Entry 6NSB (X-ray diffraction, 1.75 A resolution); this record covers chains A and B.

Chain A:
Molecule: Hemagglutinin HA1 chain
Organism: Influenza A virus
UniProtKB: L0HR89 (L0HR89_9INFA); residues 11-329 here correspond to UniProt positions 27-345 (UniProt number = residue number + 16)
Chain sequence (321 residues; each row starts with the number of its first residue):
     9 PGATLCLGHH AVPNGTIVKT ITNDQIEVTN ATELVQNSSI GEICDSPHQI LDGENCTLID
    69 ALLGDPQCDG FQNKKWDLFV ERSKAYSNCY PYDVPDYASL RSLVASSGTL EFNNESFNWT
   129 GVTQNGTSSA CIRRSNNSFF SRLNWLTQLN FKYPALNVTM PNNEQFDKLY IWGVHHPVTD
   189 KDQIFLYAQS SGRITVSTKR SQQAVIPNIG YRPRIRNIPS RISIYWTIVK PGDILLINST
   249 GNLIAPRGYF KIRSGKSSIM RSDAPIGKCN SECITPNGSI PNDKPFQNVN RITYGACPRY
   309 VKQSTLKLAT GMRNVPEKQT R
Unresolved in the structure: 326-329
Differences from the reference sequence: expression tag (9-10)
Cystine bridges: Cys52-Cys277, Cys64-Cys76, Cys97-Cys139, Cys281-Cys305
Covalently attached groups: N-acetylglucosamine (NAG) linked to Asn22, Asn38, Asn63, Asn133, Asn246, Asn285; glycan linked to Asn165

Chain B:
Molecule: Hemagglutinin HA2 chain
Organism: Influenza A virus
UniProtKB: L0HR89 (L0HR89_9INFA); residues 1-176 here correspond to UniProt positions 346-521 (UniProt number = residue number + 345)
Chain sequence (176 residues; row label = number of the first residue in the row):
     1 GIFGAIAGFI ENGWEGMVDG WYGFRHQNSE GRGQAADLKS TQAAIDQING KLNRLIGKTN
    61 EKFHQIEKEF SEVEGRIQDL EKYVEDTKID LWSYNAELLV ALENQHTIDL TDSEMNKLFE
   121 KTKKQLRENA EDMGNGCFKI YHKCDNACIG SIRNGTYDHD VYRDEALNNR FQIKGV
Unresolved in the structure: 174-176
Cystine bridges: Cys144-Cys148
Covalently attached groups: N-acetylglucosamine (NAG) linked to Asn154

Interface between chain A and chain B:
Pairs across the interface (136):
  Gly10(A) with Ile140(B); His142(B)
  Ala11(A) with Gln27(B); Phe138(B); Lys139(B); Ile140(B), hydrogen bond (backbone-backbone); His142(B)
  Thr12(A) with Arg25(B); His26(B); Gln27(B), hydrogen bond (backbone-backbone); Phe138(B)
  Leu13(A) with Phe24(B), hydrophobic; Arg25(B); His26(B); Cys137(B); Phe138(B), hydrogen bond (backbone-backbone); Ile140(B), hydrophobic; Ile152(B), hydrophobic
  Cys14(A) with Trp14(B); Gly23(B); Phe24(B); Arg25(B), hydrogen bond (backbone-backbone); Gly136(B); Cys137(B), disulfide
  Leu15(A) with Ile10(B); Trp14(B); Gly23(B); Phe24(B), hydrophobic; Leu118(B), hydrophobic; Gly136(B), hydrogen bond (backbone-backbone); Phe138(B), hydrophobic
  Gly16(A) with Trp14(B); Tyr22(B); Gly23(B), hydrogen bond (backbone-backbone); Met115(B)
  His17(A) with Ile6(B); Ile10(B); Gly13(B); Trp14(B), hydrogen bond (backbone-backbone); Met17(B); Trp21(B); Tyr22(B); Met115(B)
  His18(A) with Trp14(B); Met17(B); Gly20(B); Trp21(B), hydrogen bond (backbone-backbone)
  Ala19(A) with Gly13(B); Trp14(B), hydrogen bond (backbone-backbone); Glu15(B)
  Pro21(A) with Glu15(B)
  Val26(A) with Asn104(B)
  Lys27(A) with Glu97(B), salt bridge; Val100(B); Ala101(B); Asn104(B), hydrogen bond (backbone-side chain)
  Thr28(A) with Ala101(B); Gln105(B), hydrogen bond; Ile108(B)
  Ile29(A) with Ala101(B); Leu102(B), hydrophobic; Gln105(B), hydrogen bond (backbone-side chain)
  Thr30(A) with Gln105(B)
  Ile34(A) with Ile108(B), hydrophobic
  Thr40(A) with Leu52(B)
  Leu42(A) with Ile56(B), hydrophobic; Val100(B), hydrophobic
  Arg109(A) with Glu67(B), salt bridge
  Ser110(A) with His64(B), hydrogen bond
  Ser114(A) with His64(B)
  Lys264(A) with Phe63(B)
  Ser265(A) with His64(B)
  Ser266(A) with His64(B), hydrogen bond
  Arg269(A) with Glu67(B), salt bridge; Glu69(B)
  Asn290(A) with Thr59(B), hydrogen bond
  Asp291(A) with Ile56(B); Gly57(B), hydrogen bond (backbone-backbone)
  Lys292(A) with Thr59(B)
  Pro293(A) with Leu55(B)
  Phe294(A) with Ala96(B), hydrophobic
  Arg299(A) with Lys68(B), hydrogen bond (side chain-backbone); Glu69(B), salt bridge; Glu85(B); Ile89(B)
  Thr301(A) with Gln65(B), hydrogen bond (backbone-side chain)
  Tyr302(A) with Lys62(B); Phe63(B)
  Gly303(A) with Asn60(B); Glu61(B); Lys62(B), hydrogen bond (backbone-backbone)
  Ala304(A) with Thr59(B), hydrogen bond (backbone-side chain); Asn60(B); Glu61(B)
  Cys305(A) with Thr59(B); Asn60(B), hydrogen bond (backbone-side chain)
  Pro306(A) with Thr59(B)
  Arg307(A) with Asn60(B), hydrogen bond; Trp92(B)
  Tyr308(A) with Ile89(B), hydrophobic
  Val309(A) with Ser93(B)
  Lys310(A) with Ile89(B); Asp90(B), salt bridge; Ser93(B), hydrogen bond (backbone-side chain)
  Gln311(A) with Ser93(B), hydrogen bond (side chain-backbone); Glu97(B), hydrogen bond
  Leu314(A) with Ala96(B), hydrophobic; Glu97(B); Val100(B), hydrophobic
  Lys315(A) with Val100(B); Asn104(B), hydrogen bond (backbone-side chain)
  Leu316(A) with Leu52(B), hydrophobic; Leu55(B), hydrophobic; Val100(B), hydrophobic; Glu103(B); Asn104(B)
  Ala317(A) with Asn104(B), hydrogen bond (backbone-side chain)
  Thr318(A) with Trp21(B); Ile48(B)
  Gly319(A) with Thr107(B)
  Met320(A) with Ile6(B), hydrophobic; Trp21(B); Tyr22(B); Thr111(B)
  Arg321(A) with Ile6(B); Ala7(B)
  Val323(A) with Ala7(B), hydrophobic; Glu11(B); Asn12(B); Gly13(B), hydrogen bond (backbone-backbone)
  Pro324(A) with Asn12(B); Glu15(B)
  Glu325(A) with Asn12(B); Gly13(B); Trp14(B); Glu15(B), hydrogen bond (side chain-backbone)
Other interface residues (no listed pair), chain A (60 interface residues in all): Val20, Val36, His56, Ala113, Ile267, Ile300
Other interface residues (no listed pair), chain B (67 interface residues in all): Gly16, Asn28, Lys88, Leu99, Phe119, Thr122, Met133, Lys143, Cys144, Ile149
Inter-chain disulfides: Cys14(A)-Cys137(B)

Overview:
60 residues of chain A and 67 residues of chain B are in contact, with 1 disulfide bond, 29 hydrogen bonds and
5 salt bridges. Polar pairs include Lys27(A)-Glu97(B), Arg109(A)-Glu67(B) and Arg269(A)-Glu67(B).
Here chain A is Hemagglutinin HA1 chain and chain B is Hemagglutinin HA2 chain, both from Influenza A virus.
Entry 6NSB (Crystal structure of the IVR-165 (H3N2) influenza virus hemagglutinin in complex with 6'-SLNLN)
was determined by X-ray diffraction together with 6NS9, 6NSA, 6NSC, 6NSF and 6NSG from the same study.
